7LHD - chains A and FD of the 182 polymer chains in the assembly; structure by electron microscopy, 4.60 A resolution (low resolution: residue-level contacts below are approximate; hydrogen-bond / salt-bridge calls are withheld).

Chain A:
Molecule: Genomic RNA
From: Escherichia virus Qbeta
Sequence (4217 nucleotides; each row starts with the number of its first residue):
     1 GGGGACCCCCUUUAGGGGGUCACCUCACACAGCAGUACUUCACUGAGUAU
    51 AAGAGGACAUAUGCCUAAAUUACCGCGUGGUCUGCGUUUCGGAGCCGAUA
   101 AUGAAAUUCUUAAUGAUUUUCAGGAGCUCUGGUUUCCAGACCUCUUUAUC
   151 GAAUCUUCCGACACGCAUCCGUGGUACACACUGAAGGGUCGUGUGUUGAA
   201 CGCCCACCUUGAUGAUCGUCUACCUAAUGUAGGCGGUCGCCAGGUAAGGC
   251 GCACUCCACAUCGCGUCACCGUUCCGAUUGCCUCUUCAGGCCUUCGUCCG
   301 GUAACAACCGUUCAGUAUGAUCCCGCAGCACUAUCGUUCUUAUUGAACGC
   351 UCGUGUUGACUGGGAUUUCGGUAAUGGCGAUAGUGCGAACCUUGUCAUUA
   401 AUGACUUUCUGUUUCGCACCUUUGCACCUAAGGAGUUUGAUUUUUCGAAC
   451 UCCUUAGUUCCUCGUUAUACUCAGGCCUUCUCCGCGUUUAAUGCCAAGUA
   501 UGGCACUAUGAUCGGCGAAGGGCUCGAGACUAUAAAAUAUCUCGGGCUUU
   551 UACUGCGCAGACUGCGUGAGGGUUACCGCGCUGUUAAGCGUGGCGAUUUA
   601 CGUGCUCUUCGUAGGGUUAUCCAGUCCUACCAUAAUGGUAAGUGGAAACC
   651 GGCUACUGCUGGUAAUCUCUGGCUUGAAUUUCGUUAUGGCCUUAUGCCUC
   701 UCUUUUAUGACAUCAGAGAUGUCAUGUUAGACUGGCAGAACCGUCAUGAU
   751 AAGAUUCAACGCCUCCUUCGGUUUUCUGUUGGUCACGGCGAGGAUUACGU
   801 UGUCGAAUUCGACAAUCUGUACCCUGCCGUUGCUUACUUUAAACUGAAAG
   851 GGGAGAUUACACUCGAACGCCGUCAUCGUCAUGGCAUAUCUUACGCUAAC
   901 CGCGAAGGAUAUGCUGUUUUCGACAACGGUUCCCUUCGGCCUGUGUCCGA
   951 UUGGAAGGAGCUUGCCACUGCAUUCAUCAAUCCGCAUGAAGUUGCUUGGG
  1001 AGUUAACUCCCUACAGCUUCGUUGUUGAUUGGUUCUUGAAUGUUGGUGAC
  1051 AUACUUGCUCAACAAGGUCAGCUAUAUCAUAAUAUCGAUAUUGUAGACGG
  1101 CUUUGACAGACGUGACAUCCGGCUCAAAUCUUUCACCAUAAAAGGUGAAC
  1151 GAAAUGGGCGGCCUGUUAACGUUUCUGCUAGCCUGUCUGCUGUCGAUUUA
  1201 UUUUACAGCCGACUCCAUACGAGCAAUCUUCCGUUCGCUACACUAGAUCU
  1251 UGAUACCACCUUUAGUUCGUUUAAACACGUUCUUGAUAGUAUCUUUUUAU
  1301 UAACCCAACGCGUAAAGCGUUGAAACUUUGGGUCAAUUUGAUCAUGGCAA
  1351 AAUUAGAGACUGUUACUUUAGGUAACAUCGGGAAAGAUGGAAAACAAACU
  1401 CUGGUCCUCAAUCCGCGUGGGGUAAAUCCCACUAACGGCGUUGCCUCGCU
  1451 UUCACAAGCGGGUGCAGUUCCUGCGCUGGAGAAGCGUGUUACCGUUUCGG
  1501 UAUCUCAGCCUUCUCGCAAUCGUAAGAACUACAAGGUCCAGGUUAAGAUC
  1551 CAGAACCCGACCGCUUGCACUGCAAACGGUUCUUGUGACCCAUCCGUUAC
  1601 UCGCCAGGCAUAUGCUGACGUGACCUUUUCGUUCACGCAGUAUAGUACCG
  1651 AUGAGGAACGAGCUUUUGUUCGUACAGAGCUUGCUGCUCUGCUCGCUAGU
  1701 CCUCUGCUGAUCGAUGCUAUUGAUCAGCUGAACCCAGCGUAUUGAACACU
  1751 GCUCAUUGCCGGUGGUGGCUCAGGGUCAAAACCCGAUCCGGUUAUUCCGG
  1801 AUCCACCGAUUGAUCCGCCGCCAGGGACAGGUAAGUAUACCUGUCCCUUC
  1851 GCAAUUUGGUCCCUAGAGGAGGUUUACGAGCCUCCUACUAAGAACCGACC
  1901 GUGGCCUAUCUAUAAUGCUGUUGAACUCCAGCCUCGCGAAUUUGAUGUUG
  1951 CCCUCAAAGAUCUUUUGGGCAAUACAAAGUGGCGUGAUUGGGAUUCUCGG
  2001 CUUAGUUAUACCACGUUCCGCGGUUGCCGUGGCAAUGGUUAUAUUGACCU
  2051 UGAUGCGACUUAUCUUGCUACUGAUCAGGCUAUGCGUGAUCAGAAGUAUG
  2101 AUAUUCGCGAGGGCAAGAAACCUGGUGCUUUCGGUAACAUUGAGCGAUUC
  2151 AUUUAUCUUAAGUCGAUAAAUGCUUAUUGCUCUCUUAGCGAUAUUGCGGC
  2201 CUAUCACGCCGAUGGCGUGAUAGUUGGCUUUUGGCGCGAUCCAUCCAGCG
  2251 GUGGUGCCAUACCGUUUGACUUCACUAAGUUUGAUAAGACUAAAUGUCCU
  2301 AUUCAAGCCGUGAUAGUCGUUCCUCGUGCUUAGUAACUAAGGAUGAAAUG
  2351 CAUGUCUAAGACAGCAUCUUCGCGUAACUCUCUCAGCGCACAAUUGCGCC
  2401 GAGCCGCGAACACAAGAAUUGAGGUUGAAGGUAACCUCGCACUUUCCAUU
  2451 GCCAACGAUUUACUGUUGGCCUAUGGUCAGUCGCCAUUUAACUCUGAGGC
  2501 UGAGUGUAUUUCAUUCAGCCCGAGAUUCGACGGGACCCCGGAUGACUUUA
  2551 GGAUAAAUUAUCUUAAAGCCGAGAUCAUGUCGAAGUAUGACGACUUCAGC
  2601 CUAGGUAUUGAUACCGAAGCUGUUGCCUGGGAGAAGUUCCUGGCAGCAGA
  2651 GGCUGAAUGUGCUUUAACGAACGCUCGUCUCUAUAGGCCUGACUACAGUG
  2701 AGGAUUUCAAUUUCUCACUGGGCGAGUCAUGUAUACACAUGGCUCGUAGA
  2751 AAAAUAGCCAAGCUAAUAGGAGAUGUUCCGUCCGUUGAGGGUAUGUUGCG
  2801 UCACUGCCGAUUUUCUGGCGGUGCUACAACAACGAAUAACCGUUCGUACG
  2851 GUCAUCCGUCCUUCAAGUUUGCGCUUCCGCAAGCGUGUACGCCUCGGGCU
  2901 UUGAAGUAUGUUUUAGCUCUCAGAGCUUCUACACAUUUCGAUAUCAGAAU
  2951 UUCUGAUAUUAGCCCUUUUAAUAAAGCAGUUACUGUACCUAAGAACAGUA
  3001 AGACAGAUCGUUGUAUUGCUAUCGAACCUGGUUGGAAUAUGUUUUUCCAA
  3051 CUGGGUAUCGGUGGCAUUCUACGCGAUCGGUUGCGUUGCUGGGGUAUCGA
  3101 UCUGAAUGAUCAGACGAUAAAUCAGCGCCGCGCUCACGAAGGCUCCGUUA
  3151 CUAAUAACUUAGCAACGGUUGAUCUCUCAGCGGCAAGCGAUUCUAUAUCU
  3201 CUUGCCCUCUGUGAGCUCUUAUUGCCCCCAGGCUGGUUUGAGGUUCUUAU
  3251 GGACCUCAGAUCACCUAAGGGGCGAUUGCCUGACGGUAGUGUUGUUACCU
  3301 ACGAGAAGAUUUCUUCUAUGGGUAACGGUUACACAUUCGAGCUCGAGUCG
  3351 CUUAUUUUUGCUUCUCUCGCUCGUUCCGUUUGUGAGAUACUGGACUUAGA
  3401 CUCGUCUGAGGUCACUGUUUACGGAGACGAUAUUAUUUUACCGUCCUGUG
  3451 CAGUCCCUGCCCUCCGGGAAGUUUUUAAGUAUGUUGGUUUUACGACCAAU
  3501 ACUAAAAAGACUUUUUCCGAGGGGCCGUUCAGAGAGUCGUGCGGCAAGCA
  3551 CUACUAUUCUGGCGUAGAUGUUACUCCCUUUUACAUACGUCACCGUAUAG
  3601 UGAGUCCUGCCGAUUUAAUACUGGUUUUGAAUAACCUAUAUCGGUGGGCC
  3651 ACAAUUGACGGCGUAUGGGAUCCUAGGGCCCAUUCUGUGUACCUCAAGUA
  3701 UCGUAAGUUGCUGCCUAAACAGCUGCAACGUAAUACUAUACCUGAUGGUU
  3751 ACGGUGAUGGUGCCCUCGUCGGAUCGGUCCUAAUCAAUCCUUUCGCGAAA
  3801 AACCGCGGGUGGAUCCGGUACGUACCGGUGAUUACGGACCAUACAAGGGA
  3851 CCGAGAGCGCGCUGAGUUGGGGUCGUAUCUCUACGACCUCUUCUCGCGUU
  3901 GUCUCUCGGAAAGUAACGAUGGGUUGCCUCUUAGGGGUCCAUCGGGUUGC
  3951 GAUUCUGCGGAUCUAUUUGCCAUCGAUCAGCUUAUCUGUAGGAGUAAUCC
  4001 UACGAAGAUAAGCAGGUCUACCGGCAAAUUCGAUAUACAGUAUAUCGCGU
  4051 GCAGUAGCCGUGUUCUGGCACCCUACGGGGUCUUCCAGGGCACGAAGGUU
  4101 GCGUCUCUACACGAGGCGUAACCUGGGAGGGCGCCAAUAUGGCGCCUAAU
  4151 UGUGAAUAAAUUAUCACAAUUACUCUUACGAGUGAGAGGGGGAUCUGCUU
  4201 UGCCCUCUCUCCUCCCA
From the paper describing this entry:
  - contacts within the chain: G2749/U2811

Chain FD:
Name: Capsid protein
From: Escherichia phage Qbeta
UniProt: P03615 (CAPSD_BPQBE); residues 0-132 here correspond to UniProt positions 1-133 (UniProt number = residue number + 1)
Amino-acid sequence (133 residues; each row starts with the number of its first residue; numbering starts at 0):
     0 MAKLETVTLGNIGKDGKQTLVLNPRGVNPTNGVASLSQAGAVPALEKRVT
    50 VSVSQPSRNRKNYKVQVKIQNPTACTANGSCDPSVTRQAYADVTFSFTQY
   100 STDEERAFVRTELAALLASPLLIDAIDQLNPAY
Disordered / not traced: 0, 74-83
UniProt features mapped onto this chain:
  - site: Tyr-89 (RNA-binding)

Chain A / chain FD interface:
Pairs across the interface - 39 pairs, chain A then chain FD:
  G3589(A) / Gln-87(FD)
  G3589(A) / Tyr-89(FD)
  U3590(A) / Gln-69(FD)
  U3590(A) / Gln-87(FD)
  U3590(A) / Tyr-89(FD)
  C3591(A) / Ala-43(FD)
  A3592(A) / Ala-43(FD)
  A3653(A) / Pro-28(FD)
  A3653(A) / Thr-29(FD)
  A3654(A) / Asn-27(FD)
  A3654(A) / Thr-29(FD)
  U3655(A) / Asn-30(FD)
  G3661(A) / Val-84(FD)
  G3661(A) / Gln-87(FD)
  C3662(A) / Thr-85(FD)
  C3662(A) / Arg-86(FD)
  C3662(A) / Gln-87(FD)
  G3663(A) / Gln-87(FD)
  G3663(A) / Tyr-89(FD)
  U3664(A) / Tyr-89(FD)
  G3676(A) / Asn-61(FD)
  G3676(A) / Ser-95(FD)
  G3677(A) / Lys-63(FD)
  G3678(A) / Arg-59(FD)
  C3681(A) / Arg-57(FD)
  C3681(A) / Asn-58(FD)
  A3682(A) / Arg-57(FD)
  A3682(A) / Asn-58(FD)
  U3683(A) / Arg-57(FD)
  A3757(A) / Arg-57(FD)
  U3758(A) / Pro-55(FD)
  U3758(A) / Ser-56(FD)
  U3758(A) / Arg-57(FD)
  U3758(A) / Asn-58(FD)
  U3758(A) / Lys-60(FD)
  G3759(A) / Asn-58(FD)
  G3759(A) / Lys-60(FD)
  G3760(A) / Asn-58(FD)
  G3760(A) / Arg-59(FD)
Also at the interface, not in a pair above, chain A (22 interface residues in all): C3679
Also at the interface, not in a pair above, chain FD (21 interface residues in all): Thr-93

Overview:
The interface between chain A and chain FD involves 22 residues on one side and 21 on the other. The paper
reports contacts within the chain involving G2749(A) and U2811(A).
Chain A is Genomic RNA (Escherichia virus Qbeta) and chain FD is Capsid protein (Escherichia phage Qbeta); the
structure, The complete model of phage Qbeta virion, was determined by electron microscopy, deposited together
with 7LGE, 7LGF, 7LGG and 7LGH.
